2RMA - chains A and B of the 20 polymer chains in the assembly; structure by X-ray diffraction, 2.10 A resolution.

# Chain A
Name: Peptidyl-prolyl cis-trans isomerase
Source organism: Homo sapiens
Notes: EC 5.2.1.8
UniProt: P62937 (PPIA_HUMAN); residues 2-165 here correspond to UniProt positions 1-164 (UniProt number = residue number - 1)
Chain sequence (165 residues; row label = number of the first residue in the row):
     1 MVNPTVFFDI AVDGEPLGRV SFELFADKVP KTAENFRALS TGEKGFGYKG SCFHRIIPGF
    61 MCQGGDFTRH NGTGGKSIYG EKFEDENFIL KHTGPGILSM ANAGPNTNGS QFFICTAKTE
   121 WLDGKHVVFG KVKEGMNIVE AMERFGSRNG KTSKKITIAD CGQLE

# Chain B
Name: Cyclosporin A
Chain sequence (11 residues; each row starts with the number of its first residue):
     1 ALLVTAGLVL A
Covalent attachments: covalent link A1-A11
Modified residues: A1 (D-alanine; DAL); L2, L3, L8, L10 (N-methylleucine; MLE); V4 (N-methylvaline; MVA); T5 (4-methyl-4-[(E)-2-butenyl]-4,N-methyl-threonine; BMT); A6 (alpha-aminobutyric acid; ABA); G7 (sarcosine; SAR)

# Chain A / chain B interface
Contacting residue pairs - 26 pairs, chain A then chain B:
  R55(A) with L3(B), hydrogen bond (side chain-backbone); V4(B); T5(B); V9(B)
  F60(A) with L2(B); L3(B); V4(B)
  M61(A) with V4(B)
  Q63(A) with V4(B); T5(B), hydrogen bond (side chain-backbone)
  G72(A) with A6(B); G7(B), hydrogen bond (backbone-backbone)
  A101(A) with V4(B); A6(B)
  N102(A) with V4(B); T5(B); A6(B), hydrogen bond (backbone-backbone)
  A103(A) with T5(B); A6(B)
  Q111(A) with A6(B)
  F113(A) with V4(B)
  W121(A) with L2(B), hydrogen bond (side chain-backbone)
  L122(A) with V4(B)
  H126(A) with V4(B)
  R148(A) with A1(B); L2(B)
Also at the interface, not in a pair above, chain A (15 interface residues in all): T73
Also at the interface, not in a pair above, chain B (9 interface residues in all): L8

# Summary
The interface between chain A and chain B involves 15 residues on one side and 9 on the other; the contacts
include 5 hydrogen bonds. Among the polar pairs are R55(A)-L3(B), Q63(A)-T5(B) and W121(A)-L2(B).
Here chain A is Peptidyl-prolyl cis-trans isomerase (Homo sapiens) and chain B is Cyclosporin A. Entry 2RMA
(Crystal structures of cyclophilin A complexed with cyclosporin A and
N-methyl-4-[(E)-2-butenyl]-4,4-dimethylthreonine cyclosporin A) was determined by X-ray diffraction (same
publication as 2RMB).
